PDB entry 6VO0 | electron microscopy, 3.52 A resolution | chains B and E of the 12 polymer chains in the assembly

== Chain B (and E) ==
Name: Envelope glycoprotein gp41
From: Human immunodeficiency virus 1
Notes: chain E of this document is another copy of the same molecule, construct and numbering; everything in this record applies to it too
Reference sequence: Q2N0S6 (Q2N0S6_9HIV1); residues 512-664 here correspond to UniProt positions 509-661 (UniProt number = residue number - 3)
Sequence (153 residues; each row starts with the number of its first residue):
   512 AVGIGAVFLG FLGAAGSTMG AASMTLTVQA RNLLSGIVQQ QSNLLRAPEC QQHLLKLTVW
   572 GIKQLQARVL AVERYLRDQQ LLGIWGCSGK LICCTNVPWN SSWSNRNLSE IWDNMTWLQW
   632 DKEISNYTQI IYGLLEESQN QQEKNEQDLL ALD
Disordered / not traced: 512-520, 547-567, 664
Differences from the reference sequence: conflict Pro559 (Ile556 in Q2N0S6), Cys561 (Ala558 in Q2N0S6), Cys605 (Thr602 in Q2N0S6)
Disulfide bonds: Cys598-Cys604

== How chain B and chain E interact ==
Contacting residue pairs (27):
  Val570(B) with Leu568(E), hydrophobic
  Ile573(B) with Gly572(E); Ile573(E); Leu576(E), hydrophobic
  Leu576(B) with Leu576(E), hydrophobic
  Gln577(B) with Leu576(E)
  Val580(B) with Val580(E), hydrophobic
  Glu584(B) with Arg579(E), salt bridge
  Leu587(B) with Leu545(E); Val583(E), hydrophobic
  Arg588(B) with Leu545(E); Ser546(E), hydrogen bond (side chain-backbone)
  Gln591(B) with Ala541(E), hydrogen bond (side chain-backbone); Arg542(E); Leu545(E); Tyr586(E)
  Ile595(B) with Thr538(E); Arg542(E)
  Glu647(B) with Thr538(E); Arg542(E), salt bridge
  Asn651(B) with Met535(E)
  Glu654(B) with Gly600(E); Lys601(E); Leu602(E), hydrogen bond (side chain-backbone); Ile603(E)
  Gln658(B) with Ile603(E)
  Leu661(B) with Cys605(E), hydrophobic
Interface residues without a listed pair, chain B (19 interface residues in all): Lys574, Leu581, Val583, Gly594
Interface residues without a listed pair, chain E (20 interface residues in all): Leu587

== Overview ==
Chain B and chain E form an interface of 19 and 20 residues respectively; the contacts include 3 hydrogen
bonds and 2 salt bridges. Among the polar pairs are Glu584(B)-Arg579(E), Glu647(B)-Arg542(E) and
Arg588(B)-Ser546(E).
Chain B and chain E are both Envelope glycoprotein gp41 (Human immunodeficiency virus 1); the structure, BG505
SOSIP.v5.2 in complex with rabbit Fab 43A2, was determined by electron microscopy.
